Entry 3T0X (X-ray diffraction, 1.96 A resolution); this record covers chains A and B.

# Chain A (and B)
Name: Immunoglobulin variable lambda domain M8VLA4(S55P)
From: Homo sapiens
Notes: chain B of this document is another copy of the same molecule, construct and numbering; everything in this record applies to it too
Sequence (123 residues; numbered 1 to 119 plus 5 insertion-coded residues; 1 number in that range is skipped by the numbering (no residue carries it; nothing is unmodelled there); the number before each row is that of its first residue; a row labelled like 27A-27B holds insertion residues (27A, then the next letters in order)):
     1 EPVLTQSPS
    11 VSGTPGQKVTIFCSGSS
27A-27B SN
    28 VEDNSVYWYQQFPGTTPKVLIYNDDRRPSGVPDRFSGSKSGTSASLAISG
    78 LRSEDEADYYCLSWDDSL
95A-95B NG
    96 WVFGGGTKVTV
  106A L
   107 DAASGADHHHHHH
Not modelled in the structure: 108-119 (chain B: 106A, 107-119)
Cystine bridges: Cys-23/Cys-88
Modified positions: Glu-1 (pyroglutamic acid; PCA)
Residues lining bound ligands: DIW (1-(3-sulfopropyl)-4-[(1E,3E)-3-(1,3,3-trimethyl-1,3-dihydro-2H-indol-2-ylidene)prop-1-en-1-yl]quinolinium): Tyr-34, Val-46, Tyr-49, Asn-50, Arg-53, Pro-55, Ser-56, Leu-89, Trp-96, Phe-98

# Interface between chain A and chain B
Residue-residue contacts - 17 pairs, chain A then chain B:
  Asn-31(A) / Thr-43(B)  hydrogen bond
  Tyr-34(A) / Val-46(B)
  Tyr-36(A) / Trp-96(B)  hydrogen bond
  Gln-38(A) / Trp-91(B)
  Gln-38(A) / Asn-95A(B)
  Thr-43(A) / Asn-31(B)  hydrogen bond
  Thr-43(A) / Trp-91(B)
  Thr-43(A) / Asp-93(B)  hydrogen bond
  Pro-44(A) / Trp-91(B)
  Pro-44(A) / Trp-96(B)  hydrophobic
  Trp-91(A) / Gln-38(B)
  Trp-91(A) / Pro-44(B)
  Asp-93(A) / Thr-43(B)
  Asn-95A(A) / Gln-38(B)  hydrogen bond
  Trp-96(A) / Tyr-36(B)  hydrogen bond
  Trp-96(A) / Phe-98(B)
  Phe-98(A) / Trp-96(B)
Other interface residues (no listed pair), chain A (14 interface residues in all): Gly-41, Thr-42, Val-46
Other interface residues (no listed pair), chain B (12 interface residues in all): Tyr-34

# Summary
The interface between chain A and chain B involves 14 residues on one side and 12 on the other, with 6
hydrogen bonds. Polar pairs include Asn-31(A)/Thr-43(B), Tyr-36(A)/Trp-96(B) and Thr-43(A)/Asp-93(B). Ligands
of chain A: compound DIW.
Chain A and chain B are both Immunoglobulin variable lambda domain M8VLA4(S55P) (Homo sapiens); the structure,
Fluorogen Activating Protein M8VLA4(S55P) in complex with dimethylindole red, was determined by X-ray
diffraction together with 3T0V and 3T0W from the same study.
